PDB entry 5Z8N | X-ray diffraction, 3.10 A resolution | chains A and P

[Chain A]
Protein: Chromatin remodeling protein EBS
From: Arabidopsis thaliana
UniProtKB: F4JL28 (EBS_ARATH); numbering as in UniProt (aligned over 1-199)
Chain sequence (199 residues; row label = number of the first residue in the row):
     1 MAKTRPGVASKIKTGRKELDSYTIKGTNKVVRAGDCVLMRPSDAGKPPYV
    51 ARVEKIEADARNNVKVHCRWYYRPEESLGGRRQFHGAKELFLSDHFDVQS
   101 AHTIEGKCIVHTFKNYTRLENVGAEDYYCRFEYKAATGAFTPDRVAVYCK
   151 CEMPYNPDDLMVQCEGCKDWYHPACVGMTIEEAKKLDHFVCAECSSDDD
Disordered / not traced: 1-14, 198-199
Ion coordination: Zn2+ site 1: C149, C151, H172, C175; Zn2+ site 2: C164, C167, C191, C194
UniProt features mapped onto this chain:
  - zinc finger: A146 to D197 (PHD-type)
  - mutagenesis: P41 (P41L: In ebs-1; early flowering, especially under short-day photoperiods, reduction in seed dormancy, plant size, and fertility, and partial suppression of LEAFY disruption (e.g. lfy-6) effects), W170 (W170A: Impaired H3K4me2/3 binding)

[Chain P]
Protein: H3K4me2 peptide
UniProtKB: P59226 (H32_ARATH); residues 1-15 here correspond to UniProt positions 2-16 (UniProt number = residue number + 1)
Chain sequence (15 residues; row label = number of the first residue in the row):
     1 ARTKQTARKSTGGKA
Disordered / not traced: 6-15
Modified / non-standard residues: K4 (N-dimethyl-lysine; MLY)
UniProt features mapped onto this chain:
  - site: K14 (Not N6-methylated)
  - modified residue: K4 (N6,N6,N6-trimethyllysine), K9 (N6,N6,N6-trimethyllysine), S10 (Phosphoserine), T11 (Phosphothreonine), K14 (N6-acetyllysine)

[How chain A and chain P interact]
Residue-residue contacts - 16 pairs, chain A then chain P:
  T117(A) with Q5(P)
  Y148(A) with K4(P)
  Y155(A) with K4(P), hydrogen bond (side chain-backbone)
  D158(A) with Q5(P)
  D159(A) with K4(P)
  M161(A) with R2(P); T3(P); K4(P), hydrogen bond (backbone-backbone)
  V162(A) with R2(P)
  Q163(A) with A1(P); R2(P), hydrogen bond
  W170(A) with R2(P); K4(P)
  L186(A) with A1(P), hydrogen bond (backbone-backbone)
  D187(A) with A1(P)
  F189(A) with A1(P), hydrophobic
Other interface residues (no listed pair), chain A (17 interface residues in all): P157, L160, E165, K168, H188
The authors on this interface:
  - specific contacts: Y148(A)-K4(P), Y155(A)-K4(P), W170(A)-K4(P)
  - interface residues, chain P: A1(P)

[In short]
The interface between chain A and chain P involves 17 residues on one side and 5 on the other; the contacts
include 4 hydrogen bonds. Polar pairs include Y155(A)-K4(P), Q163(A)-R2(P) and M161(A)-K4(P). The paper
describes contacts between Y148(A) and K4(P), Y155(A) and K4(P) and W170(A) and K4(P). The paper reports the
interface residue A1(P).
Chain A is Chromatin remodeling protein EBS (Arabidopsis thaliana) and chain P is H3K4me2 peptide; the
structure, Crystal structure of Arabidopsis thaliana EBS C-terminal deletion construct in complex with an
H3K4me2 peptide, was determined by X-ray diffraction, deposited together with 5Z8L.
